Entry 1EQZ (X-ray diffraction, 2.50 A resolution); this record covers chains J and C of the 10 polymer chains in the assembly.

[Chain J]
Molecule: 146 nucleotides long DNA
Sequence (146 nucleotides; row label = number of the first residue in the row):
   147 ATCAATATCCACCTGCAGATTCTACCAAAAGTGTATTTGGAAACTGCTCC
   197 ATCAAAAGGCATGTTCAGCGGAATTCCGCTGAACATGCCTTTTGATGGAG
   247 CAGTTTCCAAATACACTTTTGGTAGAATCTGCAGGTGGATATTGAT
Bound ions: K+ site 1 near DA175 (its only coordinating residue here); Mn2+ site 1: DG185, DG186; K+ site 2: DG216 (shared with 1 residue of chain A); K+ site 3 near DG217 (its only coordinating residue here); K+ site 4 near DG227 (its only coordinating residue here); K+ site 5: DA228 (shared with 1 residue of chain D); Mn2+ site 2 near DG246 (its only coordinating residue here); K+ site 6 near DA256 (its only coordinating residue here); Mn2+ site 3 near DG267 (its only coordinating residue here); Mn2+ site 4 near DG280 (its only coordinating residue here)

[Chain C]
Molecule: Protein (histone H3)
From: Gallus gallus
UniProtKB: P84229 (H31_CHICK); residues 0-135 here correspond to UniProt positions 1-136 (UniProt number = residue number + 1)
Chain sequence (136 residues; numbered 0 to 135; the number before each row is that of its first residue; numbering starts at 0):
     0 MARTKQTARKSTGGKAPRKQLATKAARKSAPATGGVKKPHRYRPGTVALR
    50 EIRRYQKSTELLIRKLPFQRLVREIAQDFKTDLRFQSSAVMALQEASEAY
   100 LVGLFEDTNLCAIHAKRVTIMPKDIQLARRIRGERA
Unresolved in the structure: 0-28
Swiss-Prot annotation at these positions:
  - site: Lys36, Lys37 (Involved in HMGB1-binding)
  - modified residue: Arg2 (Asymmetric dimethylarginine), Thr3 (Phosphothreonine), Lys4 (Allysine), Gln5 (5-glutamyl dopamine), Thr6 (Phosphothreonine), Arg8 (Citrulline), Lys9 (N6,N6,N6-trimethyllysine), Ser10 (ADP-ribosylserine), Thr11 (Phosphothreonine), Lys14 (N6,N6-dimethyllysine), Arg17 (Asymmetric dimethylarginine), Lys18 (N6-(2-hydroxyisobutyryl)lysine), Lys23 (N6-(2-hydroxyisobutyryl)lysine), Arg26 (Citrulline), Lys27 (N6,N6,N6-trimethyllysine), Ser28 (ADP-ribosylserine), Lys36 (N6,N6,N6-trimethyllysine), Lys37 (N6-methyllysine), Tyr41 (Phosphotyrosine), Lys56 (N6,N6,N6-trimethyllysine) and 8 more in UniProt
  - lipidation: Cys110 (S-palmitoyl cysteine)

[Chain J / chain C interface]
Contacting residue pairs - 30 pairs, chain J then chain C:
  DT152(J) - His39(C)  sugar contact
  DT152(J) - Tyr41(C)  sugar contact
  DA153(J) - Tyr41(C)  sugar contact
  DA153(J) - Arg49(C)  phosphate contact
  DT154(J) - Arg49(C)  phosphate contact
  DC155(J) - Lys56(C)  salt bridge to the phosphate
  DA228(J) - Pro43(C)  phosphate contact
  DA228(J) - Gly44(C)  hydrogen bond to the phosphate
  DA229(J) - Arg40(C)  hydrogen bond to the base
  DA229(J) - Tyr41(C)  sugar contact
  DA229(J) - Arg42(C)  phosphate contact
  DA229(J) - Pro43(C)  sugar contact
  DA229(J) - Gly44(C)  hydrogen bond to the phosphate
  DA229(J) - Thr45(C)  hydrogen bond to the phosphate
  DA229(J) - Val46(C)  hydrogen bond to the phosphate
  DA229(J) - Ala47(C)  hydrogen bond to the phosphate
  DC230(J) - Arg40(C)  hydrogen bond to the sugar
  DC230(J) - Tyr41(C)  hydrogen bond to the phosphate
  DC230(J) - Val46(C)  phosphate contact
  DT236(J) - Arg63(C)  phosphate contact
  DT237(J) - Arg63(C)  salt bridge to the phosphate
  DT237(J) - Leu65(C)  phosphate contact
  DT237(J) - Pro66(C)  phosphate contact
  DT237(J) - Arg69(C)  salt bridge to the phosphate
  DT238(J) - Arg63(C)  phosphate contact
  DT238(J) - Lys64(C)  hydrogen bond to the phosphate
  DT238(J) - Leu65(C)  hydrogen bond to the phosphate
  DA245(J) - Arg83(C)  hydrogen bond to the phosphate
  DG246(J) - Asp81(C)  phosphate contact
  DG246(J) - Arg83(C)  phosphate contact
Interface residues without a listed pair, chain J (14 interface residues in all): DA151, DA219
Interface residues without a listed pair, chain C (19 interface residues in all): Lys115

[Summary]
14 residues of chain J and 19 residues of chain C are in contact, with 11 hydrogen bonds and 3 salt bridges.
Among the polar pairs are DA229(J)-Arg40(C), DC230(J)-Arg40(C) and DA228(J)-Gly44(C). The Mn2+ site 1 is built
by DG185(J) and DG186(J).
Here chain J is 146 nucleotides long DNA and chain C is Protein (histone H3) (Gallus gallus). Entry 1EQZ
(X-ray structure of the nucleosome core particle at 2.5 A resolution) was determined by X-ray diffraction.
